1V0O - chain A; structure by X-ray diffraction, 1.90 A resolution.

# Chain A
Name: Cell division control protein 2 homolog
From: Plasmodium falciparum
Notes: EC 2.7.1.-
UniProtKB: Q07785 (CC2H_PLAFK); residue numbers follow UniProt; this construct covers 1-288
Chain sequence (288 residues; numbered 1 to 288; the number before each row is that of its first residue):
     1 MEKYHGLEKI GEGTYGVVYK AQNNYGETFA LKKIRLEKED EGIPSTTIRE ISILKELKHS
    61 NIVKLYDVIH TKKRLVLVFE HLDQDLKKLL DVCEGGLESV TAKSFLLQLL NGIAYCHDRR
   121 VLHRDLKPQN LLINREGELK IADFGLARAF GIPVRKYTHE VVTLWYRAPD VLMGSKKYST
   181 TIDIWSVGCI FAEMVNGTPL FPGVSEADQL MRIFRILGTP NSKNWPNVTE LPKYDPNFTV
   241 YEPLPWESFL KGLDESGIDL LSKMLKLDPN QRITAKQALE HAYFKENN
Disordered / not traced: 1-2, 37-44, 288
Ligand contacts: indirubin-5-sulphonate (INR; 2',3-dioxo-1,1',2',3-tetrahydro-2,3'-biindole-5'-sulfonic acid): I10, V18, A30, K32, V63, F79, E80, H81, L82, D83, Q84, D85, K88, L132, A142, D143
UniProt features mapped onto this chain:
  - active site: D125 (Proton acceptor)
  - binding site (ATP): I10 to V18, K32
  - modified residue: T14 (Phosphothreonine), Y15 (Phosphotyrosine), T158 (Phosphothreonine)
What the authors report for this chain:
  - conformationally variable residues (helix shift, side-chain flip): E50, D143
  - binding site for indirubin-5-sulphonate: K32, E50
  - contacts within the chain: K32-E50
  - catalytic residues: D125 (proposed by the authors, not directly observed)
  - mutagenesis - T158A: unchanged catalytic activity

# Summary
Bound to chain A: indirubin-5-sulphonate. From UniProt: active-site residue D125 and 10 ATP-binding residues.
From the paper: the catalytic residue D125; T158A leaves catalytic activity unchanged.
Chain A is Cell division control protein 2 homolog (Plasmodium falciparum); the structure, Structure of P.
falciparum PfPK5-Indirubin-5-sulphonate ligand complex, was determined by X-ray diffraction together with
1V0P, 1V0B and 1OB3 from the same study.
